7XK4 - chains C and D of the 6 polymer chains in the assembly; structure by electron microscopy, 3.10 A resolution.

[Chain C]
Molecule: Na(+)-translocating NADH-quinone reductase subunit C
From: Vibrio cholerae O395
Notes: EC 7.2.1.1
UniProtKB: A5F5Y7 (NQRC_VIBC3); numbering as in UniProt (aligned over 1-257)
Sequence (257 residues; each row starts with the number of its first residue):
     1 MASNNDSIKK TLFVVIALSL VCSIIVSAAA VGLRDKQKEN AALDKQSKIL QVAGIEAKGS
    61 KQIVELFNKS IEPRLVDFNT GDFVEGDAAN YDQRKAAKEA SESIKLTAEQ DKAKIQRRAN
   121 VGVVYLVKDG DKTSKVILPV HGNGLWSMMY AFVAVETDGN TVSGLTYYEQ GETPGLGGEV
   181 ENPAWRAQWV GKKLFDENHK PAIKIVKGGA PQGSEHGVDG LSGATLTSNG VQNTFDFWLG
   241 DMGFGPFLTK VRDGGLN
Unresolved in the structure: 1-5, 257
Covalent attachments: flavin mononucleotide (FMN) linked to Thr225
Small-molecule neighbours: FMN (flavin mononucleotide): Leu145, Trp146, Glu172, Thr173, Leu176, Gly177, Lys207, Gly223, Ala224, Leu226, Thr227
Curated features (UniProtKB/Swiss-Prot):
  - modified residue: Thr225 (FMN phosphoryl threonine)
  - mutagenesis: His216 (H216L: Decrease in FMN binding), Thr225 (T225L: Loss of FMN binding)

[Chain D]
Molecule: Na(+)-translocating NADH-quinone reductase subunit D
From: Vibrio cholerae O395
Notes: EC 7.2.1.1
UniProtKB: A5F5Y6 (NQRD_VIBC3); residues 1-210 here = UniProt positions 1-210
Sequence (210 residues; each row starts with the number of its first residue):
     1 MSSAKELKKS VLAPVLDNNP IALQVLGVCS ALAVTTKLET AFVMTLAVMF VTALSNFFVS
    61 LIRNHIPNSV RIIVQMAIIA SLVIVVDQIL KAYLYDISKQ LSVFVGLIIT NCIVMGRAEA
   121 FAMKSEPIPS FIDGIGNGLG YGFVLMTVGF FRELLGSGKL FGLEVLPLIS NGGWYQPNGL
   181 MLLAPSAFFL IGFMIWAIRT FKPEQVEAKE
Unresolved in the structure: 1-6
Small-molecule neighbours: 2Fe-2S cluster (FES): Gly27, Val28, Cys29, Thr110, Asn111, Cys112

[How chain C and chain D interact]
Pairs across the interface (19; chain C residue first):
  Lys10(C) - His65(D)
  Thr11(C) - Pro67(D)
  Val14(C) - His65(D)
  Leu18(C) - Val74(D)  hydrophobic
  Cys22(C) - Ser81(D)
  Val26(C) - Ser81(D)
  Val26(C) - Ile84(D)  hydrophobic
  Ala30(C) - Gln88(D)
  Leu33(C) - Gln88(D)
  Leu33(C) - Ile89(D)  hydrophobic
  Lys36(C) - Ala92(D)
  Lys36(C) - Tyr93(D)
  Gln37(C) - Gln88(D)  hydrogen bond
  Gln37(C) - Lys91(D)
  Gln37(C) - Ala92(D)
  Asn40(C) - Ala92(D)  hydrogen bond (side chain-backbone)
  Asn40(C) - Tyr95(D)
  Ala41(C) - Tyr95(D)
  Pro174(C) - Leu182(D)  hydrophobic
Also at the interface, not in a pair above, chain C (18 interface residues in all): Val15, Ile25, Ala29, Glu179, Asn182
Also at the interface, not in a pair above, chain D (17 interface residues in all): Val70, Ala77, Ile78, Val85, Ser170

[Summary]
18 residues of chain C and 17 residues of chain D are in contact, with 2 hydrogen bonds. Among the polar pairs
are Gln37(C)-Gln88(D) and Asn40(C)-Ala92(D). Ligands of chain D: 2Fe-2S cluster. Flavin mononucleotide is
covalently linked to Thr225(C).
Here chain C is Na(+)-translocating NADH-quinone reductase subunit C and chain D is Na(+)-translocating
NADH-quinone reductase subunit D, both from Vibrio cholerae O395. Entry 7XK4 (Cryo-EM structure of Na+-pumping
NADH-ubiquinone oxidoreductase from Vibrio cholerae, state 2) was determined by electron microscopy (same
publication as 7XK3, 7XK5, 7XK6 and 7XK7).
